PDB entry 6TYI | electron microscopy, 3.30 A resolution | chains E and Y of the 7 polymer chains in the assembly

[Chain E]
Molecule: Biopolymer transport protein ExbB
Source organism: Escherichia coli (strain K12)
UniProtKB: P0ABU7 (EXBB_ECOLI); residues 1-244 here = UniProt positions 1-244
Chain sequence (244 residues; numbered 1 to 244; the number before each row is that of its first residue):
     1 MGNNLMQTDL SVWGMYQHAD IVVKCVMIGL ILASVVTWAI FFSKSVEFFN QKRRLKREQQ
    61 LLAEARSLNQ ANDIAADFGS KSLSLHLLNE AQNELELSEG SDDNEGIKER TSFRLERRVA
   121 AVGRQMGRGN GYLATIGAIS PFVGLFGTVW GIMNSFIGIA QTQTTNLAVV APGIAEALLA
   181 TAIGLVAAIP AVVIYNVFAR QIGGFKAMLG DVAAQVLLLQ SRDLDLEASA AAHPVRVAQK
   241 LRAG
Unresolved in the structure: 1-10, 235-244
Small-molecule neighbours: phosphatidylethanolamine (PEV; (1S)-2-{[(2-aminoethoxy)(hydroxy)phosphoryl]oxy}-1-[(palmitoyloxy)methyl]ethyl stearate): Trp-38, Phe-41, Ile-189, Pro-190, Val-193, Ile-194, Val-197, Arg-200, Gln-201

[Chain Y]
Molecule: Biopolymer transport protein ExbD
Source organism: Escherichia coli (strain K12)
UniProtKB: P0ABV2 (EXBD_ECOLI); residues 1-141 here = UniProt positions 1-141
Chain sequence (163 residues; numbered 1 to 163; the number before each row is that of its first residue):
     1 MAMHLNENLD DNGEMHDINV TPFIDVMLVL LIIFMVAAPL ATVDVKVNLP ASTSTPQPRP
    61 EKPVYLSVKA DNSMFIGNDP VTDETMITAL NALTEGKKDT TIFFRADKTV DYETLMKVMD
   121 TLHQAGYLKI GLVGEETAKA KENLYFQGNA GSGHHHHHHH HHH
Unresolved in the structure: 1-11, 43-163
Sequence notes: expression tag (142-163)
Reported in the primary citation:
  - conformationally variable residues (helix shift): Asp-25

[How chain E and chain Y interact]
Contacting residue pairs (21):
  Gly-131(E) / Glu-14(Y)
  Ala-134(E) / Met-15(Y)
  Ala-134(E) / His-16(Y)
  Gly-137(E) / Ile-18(Y)
  Ala-138(E) / Met-15(Y)
  Pro-141(E) / Ile-18(Y)  hydrophobic
  Phe-142(E) / Pro-22(Y)  hydrophobic
  Leu-145(E) / Phe-23(Y)  hydrophobic
  Leu-145(E) / Val-26(Y)  hydrophobic
  Leu-145(E) / Met-27(Y)  hydrophobic
  Val-149(E) / Val-26(Y)  hydrophobic
  Ile-152(E) / Leu-30(Y)  hydrophobic
  Phe-156(E) / Ile-33(Y)  hydrophobic
  Phe-156(E) / Phe-34(Y)  hydrophobic
  Thr-165(E) / Ala-41(Y)
  Leu-167(E) / Ala-37(Y)
  Leu-167(E) / Ala-38(Y)  hydrophobic
  Leu-167(E) / Ala-41(Y)  hydrophobic
  Ile-174(E) / Phe-34(Y)  hydrophobic
  Val-192(E) / Ile-18(Y)  hydrophobic
  Tyr-195(E) / His-16(Y)
Also at the interface, not in a pair above, chain E (19 interface residues in all): Asn-130, Thr-135, Thr-181, Ala-188
Also at the interface, not in a pair above, chain Y (16 interface residues in all): Asp-17, Asn-19

[Overview]
Chain E and chain Y form an interface of 19 and 16 residues respectively. Chain E binds
phosphatidylethanolamine. From the paper: conformational variability at Asp-25(Y).
Here chain E is Biopolymer transport protein ExbB and chain Y is Biopolymer transport protein ExbD, both from
Escherichia coli (strain K12). Entry 6TYI (ExbB-ExbD complex in MSP1E3D1 nanodisc) was determined by electron
microscopy.
